8QOZ - chains N and 5 of the 17 polymer chains in the assembly; structure by electron microscopy, 3.10 A resolution.

[Chain N]
Molecule: Pre-mRNA-processing factor 6
Source organism: Homo sapiens
UniProtKB: O94906 (PRP6_HUMAN); residues 1-941 here = UniProt positions 1-941
Sequence (941 residues; each row starts with the number of its first residue):
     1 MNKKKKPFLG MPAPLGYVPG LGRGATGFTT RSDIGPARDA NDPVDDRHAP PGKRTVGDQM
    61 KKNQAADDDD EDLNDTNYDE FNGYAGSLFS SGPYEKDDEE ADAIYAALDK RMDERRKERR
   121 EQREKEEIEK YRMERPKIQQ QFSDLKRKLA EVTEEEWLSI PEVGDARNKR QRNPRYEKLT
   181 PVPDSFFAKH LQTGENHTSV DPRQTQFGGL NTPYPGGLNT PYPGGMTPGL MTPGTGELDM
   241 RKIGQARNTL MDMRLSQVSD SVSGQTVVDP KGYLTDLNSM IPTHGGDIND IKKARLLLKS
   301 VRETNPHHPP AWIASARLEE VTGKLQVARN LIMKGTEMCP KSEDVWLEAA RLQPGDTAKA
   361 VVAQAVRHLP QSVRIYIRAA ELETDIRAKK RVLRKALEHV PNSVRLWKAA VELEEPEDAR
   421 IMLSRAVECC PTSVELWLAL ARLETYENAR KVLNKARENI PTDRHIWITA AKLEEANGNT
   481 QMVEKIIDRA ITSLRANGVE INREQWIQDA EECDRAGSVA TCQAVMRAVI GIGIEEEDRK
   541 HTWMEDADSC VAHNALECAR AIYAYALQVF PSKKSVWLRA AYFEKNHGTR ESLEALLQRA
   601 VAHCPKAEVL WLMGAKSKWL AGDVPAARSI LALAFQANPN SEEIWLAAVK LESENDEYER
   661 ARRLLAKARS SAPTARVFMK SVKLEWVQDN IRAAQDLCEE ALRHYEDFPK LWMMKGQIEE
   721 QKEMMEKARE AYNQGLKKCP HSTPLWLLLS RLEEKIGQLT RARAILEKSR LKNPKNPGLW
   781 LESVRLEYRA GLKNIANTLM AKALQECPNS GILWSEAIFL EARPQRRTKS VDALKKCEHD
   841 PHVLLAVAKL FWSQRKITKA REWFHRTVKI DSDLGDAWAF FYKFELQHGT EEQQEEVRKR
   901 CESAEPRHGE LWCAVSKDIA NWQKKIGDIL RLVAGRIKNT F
Disordered / not traced: 1-7, 41-95, 209-246, 258-264, 415-791
Curated features (UniProtKB/Swiss-Prot):
  - modified residue: Ser143 (Phosphoserine), Thr180 (Phosphothreonine), Thr266 (Phosphothreonine), Thr275 (Phosphothreonine), Ser279 (Phosphoserine)
  - natural variant: Asn477 (N477S: Found in a family with neuronal ceroid lipofuscinosis carrying a causative mutation in DNAJC5; uncertain significance), Arg729 (R729W: In RP60)

[Chain 5]
Molecule: U5 snRNA
Source organism: Homo sapiens
Sequence (117 nucleotides; numbered 1 to 117; the number before each row is that of its first residue):
     1 AUACUCUGGU UUCUCUUCAG AUCGCAUAAA UCUUUCGCCU UUUACUAAAG AUUUCCGUGG
    61 AGAGGAACAA CUCUGAGUCU UAACCCAAUU UUUUGAGGCC UUGCUUUGGC AAGGCUA
Disordered / not traced: 1-2, 82-117

[Chain N / chain 5 interface]
Residue-residue contacts - 12 pairs, chain N then chain 5:
  Arg111(N) with C15(5), salt bridge to the phosphate; U16(5), salt bridge to the phosphate
  Met112(N) with C55(5), phosphate contact
  Arg115(N) with C56(5), salt bridge to the phosphate
  Arg116(N) with U53(5), salt bridge to the phosphate; U54(5), salt bridge to the phosphate
  Arg119(N) with C18(5), salt bridge to the phosphate; A19(5), salt bridge to the phosphate
  Arg120(N) with U53(5), phosphate contact; U54(5), salt bridge to the phosphate
  Arg123(N) with U52(5), hydrogen bond to the phosphate; U53(5), salt bridge to the phosphate
Interface residues without a listed pair, chain N (8 interface residues in all): Asp113
Interface residues without a listed pair, chain 5 (10 interface residues in all): U17

[Summary]
8 residues of chain N face 10 of chain 5 across their interface, with 1 hydrogen bond and 9 salt bridges.
Polar pairs include Arg123(N)-U52(5), Arg111(N)-C15(5) and Arg111(N)-U16(5).
Here chain N is Pre-mRNA-processing factor 6 and chain 5 is U5 snRNA, both from Homo sapiens. Entry 8QOZ
(Cryo-EM Structure of Pre-B+5'ss+ATPgammaS Complex (core part)) was determined by electron microscopy (same
publication as 8QP8, 8QP9, 8QPA, 8QPB, 8QPE and 8QPK).
